Entry 9MIB (electron microscopy, 2.80 A resolution); this record covers chains G and I of the 18 polymer chains in the assembly.

[Chain G]
Name: RM20A3 heavy chain Fv
From: Macaca mulatta
Sequence (125 residues; row label = number of the first residue in the row; a row labelled like 82A-82C holds insertion residues (82A, then the next letters in order)):
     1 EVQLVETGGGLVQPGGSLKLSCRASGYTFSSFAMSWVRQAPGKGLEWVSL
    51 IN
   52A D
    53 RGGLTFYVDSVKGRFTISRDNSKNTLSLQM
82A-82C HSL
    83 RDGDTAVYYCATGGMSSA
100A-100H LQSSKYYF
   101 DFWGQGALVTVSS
Disordered / not traced: 112-113
Disulfides: Cys22-Cys92

[Chain I]
Name: RM20A3 light chain Fv
From: Macaca mulatta
Sequence (128 residues; each row starts with the number of its first residue; note: 1 number in that range is skipped by the numbering (no residue carries it; nothing is unmodelled there); a row labelled like 27A-27C holds insertion residues (27A, then the next letters in order)):
     3 ALTQPPS
    11 VSGSPGQSVTISCTGTS
27A-27C SDI
    28 GSYNYVSWYQQHPGKAPKLMIYDVTQRPSGVSDRFSGSKSGNTASLTISG
    78 LQADDEADYYCSAYAGRQ
95A-95B TF
    96 YIFGGGTRLTVLGQPKASPTVTLFPPSSEEL
Disordered / not traced: 107-126
Disulfides: Cys23-Cys88

[Interface between chain G and chain I]
Residue-residue contacts - 30 pairs, chain G then chain I:
  Gln39(G) - Gln38(I)  hydrogen bond
  Gln39(G) - Tyr87(I)  hydrogen bond
  Gly44(G) - Tyr87(I)
  Leu45(G) - Pro44(I)  hydrophobic
  Leu45(G) - Tyr87(I)  hydrophobic
  Leu45(G) - Phe98(I)
  Trp47(G) - Phe95B(I)  hydrophobic
  Trp47(G) - Tyr96(I)  hydrophobic
  Trp47(G) - Phe98(I)
  Leu50(G) - Phe95B(I)  hydrophobic
  Phe58(G) - Phe95B(I)  hydrophobic
  Tyr91(G) - Gln38(I)  hydrogen bond
  Tyr91(G) - Pro44(I)
  Gly96(G) - Tyr96(I)  hydrogen bond (backbone-side chain)
  Tyr100F(G) - Tyr32(I)  hydrophobic
  Tyr100F(G) - Tyr91(I)
  Tyr100F(G) - Tyr96(I)
  Tyr100G(G) - Tyr36(I)
  Tyr100G(G) - Leu46(I)  hydrophobic
  Tyr100G(G) - Tyr49(I)  hydrophobic
  Tyr100G(G) - Tyr96(I)
  Phe100H(G) - Tyr36(I)  hydrogen bond (backbone-side chain)
  Phe100H(G) - Leu46(I)
  Phe100H(G) - Tyr96(I)  hydrophobic
  Phe100H(G) - Phe98(I)  hydrophobic
  Asp101(G) - Leu46(I)
  Trp103(G) - Tyr36(I)
  Trp103(G) - Pro44(I)
  Gly104(G) - Ala43(I)
  Gln105(G) - Ala43(I)
Also at the interface, not in a pair above, chain G (21 interface residues in all): Val37, Lys43, Glu46, Met97, Ser100D, Lys100E
Also at the interface, not in a pair above, chain I (15 interface residues in all): Ser34, Lys42, Asp50

[Overview]
The interface between chain G and chain I involves 21 residues on one side and 15 on the other, with 5
hydrogen bonds. Polar pairs include Gln39(G)-Gln38(I), Gln39(G)-Tyr87(I) and Tyr91(G)-Gln38(I).
Chain G is RM20A3 heavy chain Fv and chain I is RM20A3 light chain Fv, both from Macaca mulatta; the
structure, 206-9C09 Fab in complex with HIV-1 GT1.1 v4.1 SOSIP Env trimer and RM20A3 Fab, was determined by
electron microscopy (same publication as 9MIA, 9MIC, 9MID, 9MIF, 9MIH, 9MII and 4 further entries).
